PDB entry 8VD5 | electron microscopy, 3.20 A resolution | chains B and C of the 4 polymer chains in the assembly

# Chain B (and C)
Molecule: Major capsid protein
Source organism: Dubowvirus dv80alpha
Notes: chain C of this document is another copy of the same molecule, construct and numbering; everything in this record applies to it too
Amino-acid sequence (324 residues; each row starts with the number of its first residue):
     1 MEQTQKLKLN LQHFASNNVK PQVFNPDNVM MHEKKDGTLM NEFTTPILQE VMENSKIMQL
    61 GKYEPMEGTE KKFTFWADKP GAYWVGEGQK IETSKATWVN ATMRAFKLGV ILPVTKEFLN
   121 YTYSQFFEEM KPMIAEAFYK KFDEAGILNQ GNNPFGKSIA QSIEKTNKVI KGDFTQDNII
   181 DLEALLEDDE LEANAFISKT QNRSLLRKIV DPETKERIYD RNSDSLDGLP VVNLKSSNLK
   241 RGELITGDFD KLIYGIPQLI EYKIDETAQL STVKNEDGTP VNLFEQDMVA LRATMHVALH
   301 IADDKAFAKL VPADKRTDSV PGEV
Disordered / not traced: 1-15, 314-324

# Interface between chain B and chain C
Contacting residue pairs - 72 pairs, chain B then chain C:
  D27(B) - K95(C)  salt bridge
  N28(B) - T93(C)  hydrogen bond
  N28(B) - S94(C)
  N28(B) - K95(C)
  M30(B) - W98(C)  hydrophobic
  F43(B) - W98(C)  hydrophobic
  T44(B) - T74(C)  hydrogen bond (backbone-side chain)
  T45(B) - T74(C)
  P46(B) - T74(C)
  P46(B) - W76(C)
  P46(B) - W98(C)  hydrophobic
  I47(B) - T74(C)  hydrogen bond (backbone-backbone)
  I47(B) - F75(C)
  I47(B) - W76(C)  hydrogen bond (backbone-backbone)
  L48(B) - W76(C)
  Q49(B) - F75(C)
  E50(B) - K79(C)  salt bridge
  K107(B) - Y83(C)
  K107(B) - W84(C)
  K107(B) - V85(C)  hydrogen bond (backbone-backbone)
  K107(B) - G86(C)
  L108(B) - Y83(C)
  L108(B) - W84(C)  hydrophobic
  G109(B) - A82(C)
  G109(B) - Y83(C)  hydrogen bond (backbone-backbone)
  G109(B) - V85(C)
  G109(B) - I91(C)
  V110(B) - G81(C)
  V110(B) - I91(C)
  V110(B) - E92(C)
  I111(B) - I91(C)  hydrophobic
  I111(B) - E92(C)  hydrogen bond (backbone-backbone)
  I111(B) - T93(C)
  I111(B) - S94(C)  hydrogen bond (backbone-backbone)
  L112(B) - P80(C)  hydrophobic
  L112(B) - S94(C)
  Y123(B) - W76(C)
  M130(B) - W76(C)  hydrophobic
  M130(B) - A96(C)  hydrophobic
  M133(B) - K79(C)
  E136(B) - K79(C)  salt bridge
  A137(B) - P80(C)
  A137(B) - G81(C)
  F138(B) - A82(C)  hydrophobic
  K141(B) - A82(C)  hydrogen bond (side chain-backbone)
  K141(B) - W84(C)
  A145(B) - W84(C)  hydrophobic
  G151(B) - W84(C)  hydrogen bond (backbone-side chain)
  N152(B) - W84(C)
  P154(B) - W84(C)
  Q201(B) - E187(C)
  Q201(B) - D188(C)  hydrogen bond (side chain-backbone)
  R203(B) - E187(C)
  S204(B) - I180(C)
  S204(B) - A184(C)
  S204(B) - E187(C)  hydrogen bond (backbone-side chain)
  R207(B) - I180(C)
  R207(B) - D227(C)  salt bridge
  K208(B) - D177(C)  salt bridge
  K215(B) - E213(C)  hydrogen bond (side chain-backbone)
  R217(B) - D211(C)  salt bridge
  R217(B) - T214(C)
  R217(B) - E216(C)  salt bridge
  R221(B) - E183(C)  salt bridge
  R221(B) - D227(C)  salt bridge
  K235(B) - E190(C)  salt bridge
  R241(B) - D188(C)  salt bridge
  T272(B) - I91(C)
  V273(B) - T93(C)
  R292(B) - I91(C)
  T294(B) - I91(C)
  V297(B) - W84(C)  hydrophobic
Also at the interface, not in a pair above, chain B (55 interface residues in all): M40, F106, P113, F118, F126, I134, F142, F155, T200, V210, P212, S271
Also at the interface, not in a pair above, chain C (33 interface residues in all): D78, K90, D181

# In short
55 residues of chain B face 33 of chain C across their interface, with 13 hydrogen bonds and 11 salt bridges.
Polar pairs include D27(B)-K95(C), E50(B)-K79(C) and E136(B)-K79(C).
Chain B and chain C are both Major capsid protein (Dubowvirus dv80alpha); the structure, SaPI1 mature capsid
structure without DNA, was determined by electron microscopy together with 8V8B, 8VD4, 8VD8, 8VDC and 8VDE
from the same study.
